3OLS - chains A and C; structure by X-ray diffraction, 2.20 A resolution.

Chain A:
Name: Estrogen receptor beta
Source organism: Homo sapiens
Notes: fragment: Ligand Binding Domain
UniProt: Q92731 (ESR2_HUMAN); numbering as in UniProt (aligned over 261-500)
Sequence (240 residues; each row starts with the number of its first residue):
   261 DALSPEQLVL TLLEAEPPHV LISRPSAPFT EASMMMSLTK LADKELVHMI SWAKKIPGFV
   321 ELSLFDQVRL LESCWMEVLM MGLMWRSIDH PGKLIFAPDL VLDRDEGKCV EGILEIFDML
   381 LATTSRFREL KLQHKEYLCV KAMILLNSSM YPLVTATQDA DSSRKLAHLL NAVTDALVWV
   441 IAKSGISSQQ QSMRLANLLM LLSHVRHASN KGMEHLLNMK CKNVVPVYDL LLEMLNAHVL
Disordered / not traced: 261-263, 416-420, 498-500
Small-molecule neighbours: estradiol (EST): Met295, Leu298, Thr299, Leu301, Ala302, Glu305, Met336, Leu339, Met340, Leu343, Arg346, Phe356, Ile373, Ile376, Leu380, Gly472, His475, Leu476

Chain C:
Name: Nuclear receptor coactivator 1
Notes: fragment: Box 2
UniProt: Q15788 (NCOA1_HUMAN); residues -2 to 16 here correspond to UniProt positions 683-701 (UniProt number = residue number + 685)
Sequence (19 residues; row label = number of the first residue in the row; numbers below 1 keep their minus sign (Leu-2 is residue -2)):
    -2 LTERHKILHR LLQEGSPSD
Disordered / not traced: -2 to 0, 11-16
Swiss-Prot annotation at these positions:
  - motif: Leu5 to Leu9 (LXXLL motif 4)
  - modified residue: Ser13 (Phosphoserine)

Chain A / chain C interface:
Residue-residue contacts (24; chain A residue first):
  Ile310(A) - Leu5(C)  hydrophobic
  Ile310(A) - Leu8(C)
  Ile310(A) - Leu9(C)  hydrophobic
  Lys314(A) - Leu8(C)  hydrogen bond (side chain-backbone)
  Lys314(A) - Leu9(C)  hydrogen bond (side chain-backbone)
  Lys314(A) - Gln10(C)
  Leu324(A) - His6(C)
  Leu324(A) - Gln10(C)
  Gln327(A) - Leu9(C)
  Val328(A) - His2(C)
  Val328(A) - Leu5(C)  hydrophobic
  Val328(A) - His6(C)
  Val328(A) - Leu9(C)  hydrophobic
  Leu331(A) - Leu9(C)  hydrophobic
  Glu332(A) - His2(C)  salt bridge
  Asp489(A) - Ile4(C)
  Leu490(A) - Ile4(C)
  Leu490(A) - Leu8(C)  hydrophobic
  Glu493(A) - Arg1(C)
  Glu493(A) - His2(C)
  Glu493(A) - Lys3(C)  hydrogen bond (side chain-backbone)
  Glu493(A) - Ile4(C)  hydrogen bond (side chain-backbone)
  Glu493(A) - Leu5(C)  hydrogen bond (side chain-backbone)
  Ala497(A) - Arg1(C)  hydrogen bond (backbone-side chain)
Other interface residues (no listed pair), chain A (13 interface residues in all): Phe319, Met494

Overview:
13 residues of chain A and 9 residues of chain C are in contact, with 6 hydrogen bonds and 1 salt bridge.
Polar contacts include Glu332(A)-His2(C), Lys314(A)-Leu8(C) and Lys314(A)-Leu9(C). Chain A binds estradiol.
Chain A is Estrogen receptor beta (Homo sapiens) and chain C is Nuclear receptor coactivator 1; the structure,
Crystal structure of estrogen receptor beta ligand binding domain, was determined by X-ray diffraction (same
publication as 3OLL).
